Entry 5KWB (X-ray diffraction, 1.91 A resolution); this record covers chain A.

[Chain A]
Name: Spike glycoprotein
From: Human coronavirus HKU1 (isolate N1)
UniProt: Q5MQD0 (SPIKE_CVHN1); residue numbers follow UniProt; this construct covers 307-677
Sequence (371 residues; row label = number of the first residue in the row):
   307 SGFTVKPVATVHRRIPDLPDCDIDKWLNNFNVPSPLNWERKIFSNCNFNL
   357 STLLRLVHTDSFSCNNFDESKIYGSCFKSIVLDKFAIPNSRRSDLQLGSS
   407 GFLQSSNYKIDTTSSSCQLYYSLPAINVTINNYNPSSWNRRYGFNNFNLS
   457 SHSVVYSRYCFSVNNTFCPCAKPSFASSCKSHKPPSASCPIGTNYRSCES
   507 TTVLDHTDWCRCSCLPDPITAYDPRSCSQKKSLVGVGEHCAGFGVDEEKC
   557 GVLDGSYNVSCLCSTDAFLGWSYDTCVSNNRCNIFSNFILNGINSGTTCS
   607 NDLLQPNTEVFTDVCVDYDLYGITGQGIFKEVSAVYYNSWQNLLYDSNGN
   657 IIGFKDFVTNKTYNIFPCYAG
Disordered / not traced: 307-310, 675-677
Disulfides: Cys327-Cys352, Cys370-Cys423, Cys382-Cys605, Cys466-Cys546, Cys474-Cys495, Cys476-Cys567, Cys485-Cys516, Cys504-Cys518, Cys520-Cys533, Cys556-Cys569, Cys582-Cys588, Cys621-Cys674
Glycans and other covalent adducts: N-acetylglucosamine (NAG) linked to Asn355, Asn433, Asn454, Asn470
Bound ions: Mg2+ site 1 near Cys327 (its only coordinating residue here); Mg2+ site 2 near Asp389 (its only coordinating residue here)
What the authors report for this chain:
  - post-translational modification sites: Asn355, Asn433, Asn454, Asn470
  - mutagenesis - V509A, L510A, D511A, H512A, W515A: abolished binding to mHKUS-2 and mHKUS-3
  - mutagenesis - R517A: decreased binding to mHKUS-2 and mHKUS-3
  - mutagenesis - W515A, R517A: abolished binding to unknown receptor

[Overview]
Covalently linked N-acetylglucosamine: at Asn355, Asn433, Asn454 and Asn470. The paper reports that V509A,
L510A and D511A, among others, abolish binding to mHKUS-2 and mHKUS-3; modification sites Asn355, Asn433 and
Asn454 among others; 6 substitutions were tested in all.
Chain A is Spike glycoprotein (Human coronavirus HKU1 (isolate N1)); the structure, Crystal Structure of the
Receptor Binding Domain of the Spike Glycoprotein of Human Betacoronavirus HKU1 (HKU1 ..., was determined by
X-ray diffraction, deposited together with 5GNB.
